Entry 4TMS (X-ray diffraction, 2.35 A resolution); this record covers chain A.

[Chain A]
Molecule: Thymidylate synthase
From: Lactobacillus casei
Notes: EC 2.1.1.45
Reference sequence: P00469 (TYSY_LACCA); residues 1-316 here = UniProt positions 1-316
Chain sequence (316 residues; numbered 1 to 316; the number before each row is that of its first residue):
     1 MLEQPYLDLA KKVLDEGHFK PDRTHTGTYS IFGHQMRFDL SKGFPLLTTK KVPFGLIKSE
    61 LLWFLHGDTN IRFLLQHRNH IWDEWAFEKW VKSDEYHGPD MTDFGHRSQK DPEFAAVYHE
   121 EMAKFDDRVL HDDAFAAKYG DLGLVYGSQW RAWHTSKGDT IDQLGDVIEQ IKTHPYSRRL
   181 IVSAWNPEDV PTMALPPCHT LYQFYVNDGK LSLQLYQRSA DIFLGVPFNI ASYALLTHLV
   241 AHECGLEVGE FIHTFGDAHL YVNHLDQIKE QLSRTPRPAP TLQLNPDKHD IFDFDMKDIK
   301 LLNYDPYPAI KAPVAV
Swiss-Prot annotation at these positions:
  - active site: Cys198 (Nucleophile)
  - binding site (dUMP): Arg23, Arg178, Arg179, Arg218 to Asp221, Asn229, His259 to Tyr261
  - binding site ((6R)-5,10-methylene-5,6,7,8-tetrahydrofolate): Asp221, Ala315

[In short]
UniProt lists active-site residue Cys198, 11 dUMP-binding residues and
(6R)-5,10-methylene-5,6,7,8-tetrahydrofolate-binding residues Asp221 and Ala315.
Chain A is Thymidylate synthase (Lactobacillus casei); the structure, Plastic adaptation toward mutations in
proteins: structural comparison of thymidylate synthases, was determined by X-ray diffraction (same
publication as 3TMS).
